PDB entry 3V8F | X-ray diffraction, 3.80 A resolution | chains B and C of the 3 polymer chains in the assembly

Chain B (and C):
Molecule: sodium-coupled L-aspartate transporter
From: Pyrococcus horikoshii
Notes: chain C of this document is another copy of the same molecule, construct and numbering; everything in this record applies to it too
UniProtKB: O59010 (O59010_PYRHO); residue numbers follow UniProt; this construct covers 1-417
Amino-acid sequence (422 residues; each row starts with the number of its first residue):
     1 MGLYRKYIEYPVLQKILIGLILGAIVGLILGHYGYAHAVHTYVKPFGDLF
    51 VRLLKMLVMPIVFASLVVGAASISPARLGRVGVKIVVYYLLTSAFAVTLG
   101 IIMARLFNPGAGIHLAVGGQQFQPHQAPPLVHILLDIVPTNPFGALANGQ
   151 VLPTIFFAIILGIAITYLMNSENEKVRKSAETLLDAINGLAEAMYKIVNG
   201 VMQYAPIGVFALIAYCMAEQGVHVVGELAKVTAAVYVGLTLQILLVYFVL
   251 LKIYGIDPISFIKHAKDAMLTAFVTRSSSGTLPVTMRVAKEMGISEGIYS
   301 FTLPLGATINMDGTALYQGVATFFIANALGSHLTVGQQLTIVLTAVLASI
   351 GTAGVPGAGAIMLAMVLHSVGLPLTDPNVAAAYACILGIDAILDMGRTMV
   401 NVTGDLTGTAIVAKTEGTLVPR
Not modelled in the structure: 1-5, 417-422 (chain C: 1-6, 417-422)
Differences from the reference sequence: engineered mutation His37 (Asp in O59010), His40 (Lys in O59010), His125 (Lys in O59010), His132 (Lys in O59010), Cys216 (Val in O59010), His223 (Lys in O59010), His264 (Lys in O59010), Ala321 (Cys in O59010), His368 (Glu in O59010), Cys385 (Met in O59010); expression tag (418-422)
Ion coordination: Hg2+: Cys216, Cys385; Na+ site 1: Ser278, Gly306, Ala307, Asn401, Asp405; Na+ site 2: Thr308, Ser349, Thr352
Residues lining bound ligands: aspartic acid (ASP): Arg276, Ser277, Ser278, Met311, Thr314, Thr352, Gly354, Val355, Pro356, Gly357, Ala358, Gly359, Asp394, Arg397, Thr398, Asn401

Chain B / chain C interface:
Residue-residue contacts - 46 pairs, chain B then chain C:
  Pro45(B) - Val131(C)  hydrophobic
  Leu49(B) - Leu135(C)  hydrophobic
  Leu49(B) - Val138(C)  hydrophobic
  Arg52(B) - Leu135(C)  hydrogen bond (side chain-backbone)
  Arg52(B) - Asp136(C)  salt bridge
  Arg52(B) - Val138(C)  hydrogen bond (side chain-backbone)
  Arg52(B) - Thr140(C)
  Leu53(B) - Val138(C)  hydrophobic
  Leu53(B) - Phe156(C)  hydrophobic
  Lys55(B) - Thr140(C)
  Met56(B) - Val138(C)  hydrophobic
  Met56(B) - Pro139(C)
  Met56(B) - Thr140(C)
  Met56(B) - Pro142(C)
  Met56(B) - Phe156(C)  hydrophobic
  Met59(B) - Asn141(C)
  Met59(B) - Phe143(C)
  Pro60(B) - Pro142(C)
  Pro60(B) - Phe143(C)
  Leu146(B) - Asn141(C)  hydrogen bond (backbone-side chain)
  Leu146(B) - Phe143(C)  hydrophobic
  Ala147(B) - Asn141(C)  hydrogen bond (backbone-side chain)
  Ala147(B) - Phe143(C)
  Ala147(B) - Gly144(C)  hydrogen bond (backbone-backbone)
  Ala147(B) - Ala147(C)  hydrophobic
  Asn148(B) - Asn141(C)
  Gly149(B) - Asn141(C)
  Asp185(B) - Ser179(C)
  Asp185(B) - Thr182(C)
  Ala186(B) - Thr182(C)
  Ala186(B) - Leu183(C)
  Asn188(B) - Lys175(C)
  Asn188(B) - Ser179(C)
  Gly189(B) - Leu168(C)
  Gly189(B) - Ser179(C)
  Gly189(B) - Leu183(C)
  Leu190(B) - Leu183(C)
  Glu192(B) - Leu168(C)
  Glu192(B) - Val176(C)
  Ala193(B) - Ala164(C)
  Ala193(B) - Leu168(C)  hydrophobic
  Met194(B) - Phe157(C)  hydrophobic
  Lys196(B) - Ala164(C)
  Lys196(B) - Leu168(C)
  Ile197(B) - Ile160(C)  hydrophobic
  Ile197(B) - Ala164(C)  hydrophobic
Also at the interface, not in a pair above, chain B (24 interface residues in all): Asp48, Thr182
Also at the interface, not in a pair above, chain C (27 interface residues in all): Asn148, Leu161, Ile165, Tyr167, Lys178, Ala180

In short:
The interface between chain B and chain C involves 24 residues on one side and 27 on the other; the contacts
include 5 hydrogen bonds and 1 salt bridge. Polar pairs include Arg52(B)-Asp136(C), Arg52(B)-Leu135(C) and
Arg52(B)-Val138(C). Chain B binds aspartic acid.
Both chains are sodium-coupled L-aspartate transporter (Pyrococcus horikoshii). Entry 3V8F (Crystal structure
of crosslinked GltPh V216C-M385C mutant) was determined by X-ray diffraction (same publication as 3V8G).
